Entry 4FYQ (X-ray diffraction, 1.90 A resolution); this record covers chain A.

== Chain A ==
Protein: Aminopeptidase N
Source organism: Homo sapiens
Notes: EC 3.4.11.2
Reference sequence: P15144 (AMPN_HUMAN); residues 66-967 here = UniProt positions 66-967
Amino-acid sequence (903 residues; each row starts with the number of its first residue):
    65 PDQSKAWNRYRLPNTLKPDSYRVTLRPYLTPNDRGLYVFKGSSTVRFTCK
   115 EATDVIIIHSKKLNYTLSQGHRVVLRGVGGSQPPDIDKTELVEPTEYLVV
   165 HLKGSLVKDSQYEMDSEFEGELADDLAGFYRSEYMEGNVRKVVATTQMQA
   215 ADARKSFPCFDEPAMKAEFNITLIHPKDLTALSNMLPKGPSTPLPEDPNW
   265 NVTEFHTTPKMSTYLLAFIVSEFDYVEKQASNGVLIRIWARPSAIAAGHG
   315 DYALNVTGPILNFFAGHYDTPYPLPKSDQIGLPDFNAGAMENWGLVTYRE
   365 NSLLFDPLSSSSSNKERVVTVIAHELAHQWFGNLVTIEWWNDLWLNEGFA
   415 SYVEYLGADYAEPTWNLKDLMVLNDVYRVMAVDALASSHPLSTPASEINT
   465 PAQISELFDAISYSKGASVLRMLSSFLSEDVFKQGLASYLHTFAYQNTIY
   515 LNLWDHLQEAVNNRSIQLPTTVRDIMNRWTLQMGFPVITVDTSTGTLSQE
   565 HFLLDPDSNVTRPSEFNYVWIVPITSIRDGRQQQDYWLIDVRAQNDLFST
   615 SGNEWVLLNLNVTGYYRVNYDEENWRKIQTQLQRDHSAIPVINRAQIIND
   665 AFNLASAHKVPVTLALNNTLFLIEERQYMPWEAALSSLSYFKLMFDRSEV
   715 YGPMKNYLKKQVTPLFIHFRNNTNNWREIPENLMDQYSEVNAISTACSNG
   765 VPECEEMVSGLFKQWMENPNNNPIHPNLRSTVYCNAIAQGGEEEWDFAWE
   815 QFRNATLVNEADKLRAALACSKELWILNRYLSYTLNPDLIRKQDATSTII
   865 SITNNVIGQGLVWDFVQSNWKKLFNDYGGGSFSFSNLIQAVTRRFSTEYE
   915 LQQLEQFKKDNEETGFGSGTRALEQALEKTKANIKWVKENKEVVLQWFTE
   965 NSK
Not modelled in the structure: 65-67, 891-898
Disulfides: Cys761-Cys768, Cys798-Cys834
Glycans and other covalent adducts: N-acetylglucosamine (NAG) linked to Asn128, Asn234, Asn265, Asn319, Asn527, Asn625, Asn681, Asn818
Sequence notes: expression tag (65)
Ion coordination: Zn2+: His388, His392, Glu411 (together with acetic acid)
UniProt features mapped onto this chain:
  - region: Asp288 to Ser295 (Necessary and sufficient to mediate interaction with HCoV-229E)
  - active site: Glu389 (Proton acceptor)
  - binding site (substrate): Gly352 to Asn356
  - binding site (Zn(2+)): His388, His392, Glu411
  - site: Tyr477 (Transition state stabilizer)
  - modified residue (Sulfotyrosine): Tyr176, Tyr419, Tyr424, Tyr913
  - glycosylation (N-linked (GlcNAc...) asparagine): Asn128, Asn234, Asn265, Asn319, Asn527, Asn573, Asn625, Asn681, Asn735, Asn818
  - natural variant: Ile603 (I603K; I603M)
  - mutagenesis: Asp288 to Ser295 (No change in receptor activity and HCoV-229E infection; Complete loss of receptor activity and blocks HCoV-229E infection. No loss of enzymatic activity), Glu291 to Gln293 (Complete loss of receptor activity and blocks HCoV-229E infection. No loss of enzymatic activity), Glu291 (E291N: No change of receptor activity and HCoV-229E infection), Gln293 (Q293T: No change of receptor activity and HCoV-229E infection), His392 (H392A: Loss of aminopeptidase activity), Asn818 (N818E: Very low receptor activity and HCoV-229E infection)
What the authors report for this chain:
  - Zn2+ coordination: His388, His392, Glu411
  - binding site for acetic acid: Glu389
  - catalytic residues: Glu389, Tyr477 (citing earlier work)

== In short ==
N-acetylglucosamine is covalently linked to Asn128, Asn234, Asn265, Asn319, Asn527 and Asn625 and 2 more.
His388, His392 and Glu411 form the Zn2+ site. UniProt lists active-site residue Glu389, 5 substrate-binding
residues, 3 Zn2+-binding residues and 10 mutagenesis sites. From the paper: catalytic residues Glu389 and
Tyr477; a binding site for acetic acid at Glu389.
Chain A is Aminopeptidase N (Homo sapiens); the structure, Human aminopeptidase N (CD13), was determined by
X-ray diffraction together with 4FYR, 4FYS and 4FYT from the same study.
